3QFU - chain A; structure by X-ray diffraction, 1.80 A resolution.

== Chain A ==
Molecule: 78 kDa glucose-regulated protein homolog
Organism: Saccharomyces cerevisiae
UniProt: P16474 (GRP78_YEAST); residues 43-426 here = UniProt positions 43-426
Chain sequence (394 residues; numbered 33 to 426; the number before each row is that of its first residue):
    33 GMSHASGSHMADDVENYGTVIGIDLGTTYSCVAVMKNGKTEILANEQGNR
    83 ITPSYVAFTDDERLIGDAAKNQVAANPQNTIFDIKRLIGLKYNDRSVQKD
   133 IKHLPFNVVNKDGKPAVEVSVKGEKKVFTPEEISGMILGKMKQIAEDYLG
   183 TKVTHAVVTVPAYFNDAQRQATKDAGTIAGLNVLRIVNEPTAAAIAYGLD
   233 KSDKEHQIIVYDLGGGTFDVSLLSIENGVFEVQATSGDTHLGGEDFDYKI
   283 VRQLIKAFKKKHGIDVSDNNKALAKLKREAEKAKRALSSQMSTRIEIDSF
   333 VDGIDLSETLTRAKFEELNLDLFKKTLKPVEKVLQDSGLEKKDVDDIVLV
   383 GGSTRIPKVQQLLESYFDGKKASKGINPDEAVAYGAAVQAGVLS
Not modelled in the structure: 33-47
Construct notes: expression tag (33-42)
Swiss-Prot annotation at these positions:
  - binding site (ATP): G58 to Y61, K117, G247 to T249, E313 to S320, G384 to R387
Ligand contacts: ADP (adenosine-5'-diphosphate): G58, T59, T60, Y61, I83, G246, G247, G248, G275, E276, E313, K316, R317, S320, G383, G384, S385, R387, I388, D411

== In short ==
Bound to chain A: ADP. UniProt lists 20 ATP-binding residues.
Chain A is 78 kDa glucose-regulated protein homolog (Saccharomyces cerevisiae); the structure, Crystal
structure of Yeast Hsp70 (Bip/kar2) complexed with ADP, was determined by X-ray diffraction (same publication
as 3QFP and 3QML).
